PDB entry 8XEJ | electron microscopy, 3.66 A resolution | chains H and L of the 4 polymer chains in the assembly

# Chain H
Molecule: Fab heavy chain
Source organism: Oryctolagus cuniculus
Notes: antibody fragment or engineered binder
Sequence (217 residues; numbered 1 to 217; the number before each row is that of its first residue):
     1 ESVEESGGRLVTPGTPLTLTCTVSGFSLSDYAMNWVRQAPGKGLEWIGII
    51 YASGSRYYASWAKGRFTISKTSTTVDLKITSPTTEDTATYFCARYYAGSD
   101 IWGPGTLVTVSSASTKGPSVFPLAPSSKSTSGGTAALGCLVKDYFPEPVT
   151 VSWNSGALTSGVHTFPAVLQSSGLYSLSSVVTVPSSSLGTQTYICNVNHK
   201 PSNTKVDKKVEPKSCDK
Disordered / not traced: 128-132, 215-217
Disulfides: C21-C92, C139-C195
Modified residues: E1 (pyroglutamic acid; PCA)

# Chain L
Molecule: Fab light chain
Source organism: Oryctolagus cuniculus
Notes: antibody fragment or engineered binder
Sequence (218 residues; row label = number of the first residue in the row):
     1 ADVVMTQTPSSVSAAVGGTVTINCQASQSISAYLAWYQQKPGQPPKLLIY
    51 DASDLASGVSSRFKGSGSGTQFTLTISALECADAATYYCQSYYAIITYGA
   101 AFGGGTEVVVKRTVAAPSVFIFPPSDEQLKSGTASVVCLLNNFYPREAKV
   151 QWKVDNALQSGNSQESVTEQDSKDCTYSLSSTLTLSKADYEKHKVYACEV
   201 THQGLSSPVTKSFNRGEC
Disordered / not traced: 218
Disulfides: C24-C89, C81-C175, C138-C198

# Interface between chain H and chain L
Pairs across the interface (49; chain H residue first):
  Q38(H) - Q39(L)  hydrogen bond
  K42(H) - Y88(L)
  G43(H) - Y88(L)
  L44(H) - P45(L)  hydrophobic
  L44(H) - F102(L)
  W46(H) - I95(L)  hydrophobic
  W46(H) - G99(L)
  W46(H) - A100(L)
  W46(H) - F102(L)  hydrophobic
  I49(H) - I95(L)  hydrophobic
  Y51(H) - I95(L)
  Y57(H) - I96(L)  hydrophobic
  A59(H) - D2(L)
  S60(H) - D2(L)  hydrogen bond (backbone-side chain)
  F91(H) - P44(L)  hydrophobic
  Y95(H) - Y92(L)
  Y95(H) - I95(L)  hydrophobic
  A97(H) - L47(L)
  A97(H) - Y50(L)  hydrophobic
  G98(H) - Y37(L)
  S99(H) - Y37(L)  hydrogen bond
  S99(H) - L47(L)
  D100(H) - L47(L)
  W102(H) - Y37(L)
  W102(H) - P45(L)
  G103(H) - P44(L)
  F121(H) - Q128(L)
  P122(H) - S125(L)
  P122(H) - E127(L)
  L123(H) - F122(L)  hydrophobic
  L123(H) - V137(L)  hydrophobic
  A124(H) - F122(L)
  S126(H) - I121(L)
  S126(H) - F122(L)
  A136(H) - F122(L)
  L140(H) - S135(L)
  K142(H) - S135(L)
  H163(H) - N141(L)
  F165(H) - S166(L)
  F165(H) - T168(L)
  F165(H) - S178(L)
  F165(H) - L179(L)
  F165(H) - S180(L)
  P166(H) - S166(L)
  V168(H) - Q164(L)
  L169(H) - Q164(L)
  Q170(H) - Q164(L)
  V180(H) - L139(L)  hydrophobic
  T182(H) - N141(L)
Other interface residues (no listed pair), chain H (40 interface residues in all): N34, V36, T134, L137, T164, S178
Other interface residues (no listed pair), chain L (37 interface residues in all): A35, Q90, F120, S131, T133, N142, V167, D171

# In short
Chain H and chain L form an interface of 40 and 37 residues respectively, with 3 hydrogen bonds. Polar pairs
include Q38(H)-Q39(L), S60(H)-D2(L) and S99(H)-Y37(L).
Here chain H is Fab heavy chain and chain L is Fab light chain, both from Oryctolagus cuniculus. Entry 8XEJ
(Cryo-EM structure of human XKR8-basigin complex in lipid nanodisc) was determined by electron microscopy.
